2EXT - chains B and C of the 3 polymer chains in the assembly; structure by X-ray diffraction, 1.80 A resolution.

== Chain B (and C) ==
Name: Transcription attenuation protein mtrB
Organism: Geobacillus stearothermophilus
Notes: chain C of this document is another copy of the same molecule, construct and numbering; everything in this record applies to it too
UniProtKB: Q9X6J6 (MTRB_BACST); residues 4-76 here correspond to UniProt positions 2-74 (UniProt number = residue number - 2)
Amino-acid sequence (77 residues; each row starts with the number of its first residue):
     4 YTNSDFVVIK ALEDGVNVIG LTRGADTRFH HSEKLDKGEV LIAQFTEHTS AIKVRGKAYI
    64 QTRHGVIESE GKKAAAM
Not modelled in the structure: 4-6, 73-80
Construct notes: linker (77-80)
Ligand contacts:
  - tryptophan (TRP), molecule 1: Val21, Ile22, Gly23, His33, His34, Ala46, Gln47, Thr49, His51, Thr52, Ile55
  - tryptophan (TRP), molecule 2: Thr25, Arg26, Gly27, Asp29, Thr30, Ser53, Ala54

== Interface between chain B and chain C ==
Pairs across the interface (40):
  Asp8(B) with Ser7(C); Phe9(C)
  Leu24(B) with Glu36(C)
  Arg26(B) with Gln47(C), hydrogen bond; Thr49(C)
  Gly27(B) with His51(C)
  Ala28(B) with His51(C)
  Thr30(B) with His34(C)
  Phe32(B) with Glu36(C)
  Phe48(B) with Ile45(C), hydrophobic; Gln47(C)
  Ser53(B) with Ala46(C); Gln47(C), hydrogen bond (backbone-backbone); Thr49(C)
  Ala54(B) with Ile45(C)
  Ile55(B) with Val43(C); Leu44(C); Ile45(C), hydrogen bond (backbone-backbone)
  Lys56(B) with Glu36(C), salt bridge; Lys37(C), hydrogen bond (side chain-backbone); Leu38(C); Glu42(C); Val43(C); Leu44(C)
  Val57(B) with Glu42(C); Val43(C), hydrogen bond (backbone-backbone)
  Arg58(B) with Glu42(C), salt bridge
  Ile63(B) with Val43(C), hydrophobic
  Thr65(B) with Phe9(C); Val11(C)
  Arg66(B) with Phe9(C)
  His67(B) with Phe9(C), hydrogen bond (side chain-backbone); Val11(C); Gln64(C); Thr65(C); Arg66(C)
  Val69(B) with Gln64(C)
  Ile70(B) with Val11(C), hydrophobic; Val43(C), hydrophobic; Tyr62(C), hydrophobic
Also at the interface, not in a pair above, chain B (25 interface residues in all): Val10, Thr52, Gly68, Glu71, Ser72
Also at the interface, not in a pair above, chain C (22 interface residues in all): Lys13, His33, Gly41

== In short ==
Chain B and chain C form an interface of 25 and 22 residues respectively, with 6 hydrogen bonds and 2 salt
bridges. Polar pairs include Lys56(B)-Glu36(C), Arg58(B)-Glu42(C) and Arg26(B)-Gln47(C). Chain B binds
tryptophan.
Both chains are Transcription attenuation protein mtrB (Geobacillus stearothermophilus). Entry 2EXT (TRAP4
(engineered TRAP)) was determined by X-ray diffraction (same publication as 2EXS).
